8FRU - chains g and 1 of the 43 polymer chains in the assembly; structure by electron microscopy, 2.49 A resolution.

# Chain g
Molecule: 60S ribosomal protein eL34
Organism: Giardia intestinalis assemblage A
Reference sequence: A8BMF7 (A8BMF7_GIAIC); numbering as in UniProt (aligned over 1-120)
Amino-acid sequence (120 residues; row label = number of the first residue in the row):
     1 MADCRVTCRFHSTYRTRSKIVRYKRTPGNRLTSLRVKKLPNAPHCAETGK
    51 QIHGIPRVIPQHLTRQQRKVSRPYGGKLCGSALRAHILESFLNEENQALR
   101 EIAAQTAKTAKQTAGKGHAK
Not modelled in the structure: 98-120
Bound ions: Mg2+: Gly54 (shared with G1305(1) of chain 1)

# Chain 1
Molecule: 28S rRNA
Organism: Giardia intestinalis assemblage A
Sequence (2687 nucleotides; row label = number of the first residue in the row):
     1 CGCGGCCCGAGGCGGCGGGGGCGACGGGCGGAACUUAAGCAUAUCAGUAC
    51 GCCCCGGAGGAGAAACCAACCGGGAUUCCCCGUAGCGGCGAGCGACGCGG
   101 GAGGAGCCCGCCCCGAAGGCGCGCUGUGGGGCGCAGGCGCAGGCCCGCCG
   151 CGAGGGGGCCCGAGGGCCCCGCCCGAGAGGGUGCAAGCCCCGUACGGCGG
   201 CCGCCGGGCCUGCGCGGCGAGUAGCGCUGCUUGAGCGUGCAGCGCGAAGG
   251 GAGGCGCGGCCCUUCCAAGGCUAAAUACGCCCCGGGACCGAUAGCGGACC
   301 AAGUAGCGCGAGCGAACGGUGAAAAGGACGCCCUGCGGCCGCUCAAAAGA
   351 CCUGAACCCGGCCGGCCGCCGGCCCGCCGGCCCCGUCUCGAAACACGGAC
   401 CGAGGAGCCACGCGCCGCGGCGAGCCCGAGGGAGCCCCCGCGGCGGAGCG
   451 AGCGCGAGACGCCCCGGGCCCGCCAUGCCCCUGCGGGCGUGCGCGGGCCG
   501 AGCCGCGGCGCGUGGGCCCGAAAGGCGGUGAUCUAUGCCCGGCGAGGGCG
   551 AGGCCGGGCGAAAGCCUGGUGGAGGCCCGCCGCGGUGCUGACGCGCAGAU
   601 CGCUCGUCGGAGCCGGGCAUGGGGGCGAAAGACUCAUCGAACCGCCUGGU
   651 AGCUGGUUGCCUCCGAAAUGUCUCCCAGGACAGCCGCCGCCCCGCAGUUG
   701 CGGCCCGUAGAGCGCUGGCCGGCGGGAGCGGGGGGCCUGCCCCUCGCCCG
   751 CCCCCCAAACUCCGAAGGGCCGCGCCGCCCCGCCGCUGGCCUGGGCGGGG
   801 CGGGCGAAUGCGGGCGGCGCGUGGGCCCCUCCUGGUAAGCAGGACGGGCG
   851 AGGCGGGACGAUCCGGACGCCGGGCCAGGGUGCGCCGCCGGGGCCCGCGG
   901 AACGGCGUCGGCCGGUCCCGACAGCUGGAAGGUGGCCCCAGAAGUCGGCA
   951 UCCUCCAGGGAGUGUGUAACAACCCACCAGCCGAAUCGGCCGGCCCGGAA
  1001 AAUGGAGCGCGCCGGAGCCCCGGACCCGCGCCCGGCCGCCGCGCGCGGCG
  1051 GGUAGGAGGCCGCAGAGGCCCCGGGGGCGAAGGCGGCGCGCAGGCCCCGC
  1101 CGGACCGGCCUCUGGUGCAGAUCUCGGCAGCAGUAGCCGCUACUCCGCGC
  1151 CCCGGAGGACUGAGGGGGAGACGGGUUCCGCGGCGCCUGCAUCUGGCCGC
  1201 GGGUGACUCGGGCCUAAGCGGCGGGUGAAGACCGGGAAGGGGCGUGCCCG
  1251 CCCGUCGAACGGGGAGCCGGCGGAGACUCCGGCAGGCGCGGCCCCCGCGG
  1301 AGACGCCCGCCCCCCGGCGACGCGCACGGGGACCGCGGCGGGCGGCGCCC
  1351 CGGCCCGCGAACGCCCCGCAGCCCCCGGACGCCUUGCGCGGAGAGGGGGG
  1401 CCCGGGGGCGGACCCCGCGCGUCCCCGGCCGCCCCUGAAAAGCCGGGGGG
  1451 CGCCGGCCGCGCGCCGUACCGACCGCAGCAGGACUCCGGGGUCAGCAGCC
  1501 UCUAGCGCGGGAGCGAACGCGGCUCAGGGAAGUCGGCAAGCCGGCUCCGU
  1551 AACCUCGGGAAAAGGAGUGGCUCUGACGGCGCGCCGGGUCAGAACUGGAA
  1601 CGGACGCGGGGAUCCCGACUGUUUACUAGAAACACAGCGUCGCGAGGGCC
  1651 GCACCCGGCGCUGGCGCGACGUGAUUUCUGCCCAGUGCCACGACCGUCAC
  1701 CGUGAAGCGAUCCGCCGAAGCCCUGGUAAACGGCGGGAGUAACUAUGACU
  1751 CUCUUAAGGUAGCCAAAUGCCUCGUCGGGCAAUUUCCGACGUGCAUGAAU
  1801 GGACCAACGAGGAUCCCACUGUCCCGAGCCGCGCCUCCGCGAGCCUCCAG
  1851 CCUCGGGAACGGGCGAGGGCCGGCCAGCGGGGCAAGAAGACCCUUUUGAG
  1901 CUUGACUCCAGCCCGGGCCUGUGGGGCGGGGCGGCCGGCGCAGCGCACAG
  1951 GGGAGGCCGCGCCCCUGAGACACCCUGACGGCCGCCGCCGCCCCGCUCAC
  2001 CCGGUCGCGCGGGGACCCGCCCGGGCGGGGAGUUCGGCUGGGGCGGCGCG
  2051 CCUGCUACACCGGACCGCAGGCGUCCCACGGCGGGCUCAGCGAGGACGGA
  2101 GACCUCCCGCGGAGCAGAAGGGCACAAGCCCGCCCGACCCGCGCCCCCCG
  2151 UGCCGGCGCGGGCCGCGAAAGCGGGGCCUACCGAUCCUUCGCCGCCCCGG
  2201 CCGCGGGCGCGGAGGUGGCAGAAAAGUUACCACAGGGAUAACUGGCUUGU
  2251 GGCCGCCGAGCGCCCGCAGCGACGCGGCUUUUUGAUCCUUCGAUGUCGGC
  2301 UCUUCCUACCGUCCGCGCGCACCGGCGCGGAAGCGUCGGAUUGUUCACCC
  2351 GUUCAAGGGAUCGUGAGCUGGGUUUAGACCGUCGUGAGACAGGUUAGUUU
  2401 UACCCUACUGGCCCCGGGGCCAGAGCACGGCGGGCCAGUACGAGAGGAAC
  2451 GCCCGCCGCGGGCCGCCAGCCCCGCGGUUGCCCGGCCGGGCAGCGCCGCG
  2501 CCGCCGCGCCCGGGGGCCCUGCGCUGACCGCCUCUAAGCGCGCACCCCGC
  2551 CUCGCGCCCCGCCCGGCCGCGCGCCCCAGCCCCGUGCCCCGUCGCCGAGC
  2601 GGCCCCCGCCCGGGGAGACCACCCGGCGCGGCGCUCCUGUACGGCGCAGA
  2651 GCCCUGCGAUCGCCUGAGGGACGCGCCUGCAGAGCGC
Not modelled in the structure: 136-144, 201-213, 734-741, 925-977, 1581-1584, 1931-1979
Construct notes: insertion (1894)
Bound ions: Na+ site 1: G20, C54; Mg2+ site 1: G39, C40; Mg2+ site 2: C40, G1898; Mg2+ site 3 near G47 (its only coordinating residue here); Mg2+ site 4 near G60 (its only coordinating residue here); Mg2+ site 5 near A153 (its only coordinating residue here); Mg2+ site 6 near U232 (its only coordinating residue here); Mg2+ site 7: G254, C2198, G2199; Mg2+ site 8 near A267 (its only coordinating residue here); Mg2+ site 9 near A274 (its only coordinating residue here); Mg2+ site 10 near C289 (its only coordinating residue here); Mg2+ site 11 near G294 (its only coordinating residue here); 86 more Mg2+ sites not listed; 22 more Na+ sites not listed; 5 more K+ sites not listed
Small-molecule neighbours: spermidine (SPD): A38, G39, C40, G88, C89, G90, U2185, C2186, A2222

# How chain g and chain 1 interact
Pairs across the interface (132):
  Ala2(g) with A1163(1), hydrogen bond to the base; C1502(1), base contact; U1503(1), sugar contact
  Asp3(g) with A1163(1), base contact; U1503(1), base contact
  Arg5(g) with A1163(1), base contact; G1165(1), hydrogen bond to the base; G1167(1), base contact; C1487(1), sugar contact; G1488(1), base contact; U1503(1), base contact
  Val6(g) with G1168(1), hydrogen bond to the base; C1487(1), hydrogen bond to the sugar
  Thr7(g) with G1168(1), base contact; A1169(1), sugar contact
  Arg9(g) with C1267(1), salt bridge to the phosphate; C1277(1), hydrogen bond to the base
  His11(g) with G1170(1), hydrogen bond to the sugar; G1210(1), sugar contact; A1259(1), hydrogen bond to the sugar; C1260(1), phosphate contact
  Ser12(g) with G1170(1), sugar contact; A1171(1), sugar contact; C1260(1), hydrogen bond to the phosphate
  Thr13(g) with G1170(1), base contact; U1485(1), hydrogen bond to the base; C1486(1), sugar contact
  Tyr14(g) with G1170(1), base contact; C1260(1), stacking on the base; C1484(1), hydrogen bond to the base; U1485(1), sugar contact
  Arg15(g) with G542(1), sugar contact; C1424(1), hydrogen bond to the phosphate; C1425(1), salt bridge to the phosphate; C1486(1), phosphate contact; C1487(1), salt bridge to the phosphate
  Thr16(g) with G541(1), sugar contact; G542(1), phosphate contact; G1261(1), hydrogen bond to the phosphate
  Arg17(g) with G1261(1), phosphate contact; G1262(1), salt bridge to the phosphate; A1320(1), salt bridge to the phosphate; C1321(1), hydrogen bond to the base
  Ser18(g) with G1261(1), hydrogen bond to the phosphate; G1262(1), hydrogen bond to the phosphate
  Lys19(g) with G1261(1), salt bridge to the phosphate
  Arg22(g) with A1361(1), salt bridge to the phosphate
  Tyr23(g) with G1331(1), sugar contact; A1332(1), sugar contact; C1487(1), sugar contact
  Lys24(g) with G1331(1), hydrogen bond to the phosphate; A1332(1), salt bridge to the phosphate; A1360(1), sugar contact
  Arg25(g) with C1333(1), salt bridge to the phosphate; G1359(1), sugar contact; A1360(1), sugar contact
  Thr26(g) with G1269(1), hydrogen bond to the phosphate; C1358(1), hydrogen bond to the sugar; G1359(1), sugar contact
  Pro27(g) with C1268(1), phosphate contact; C1358(1), base contact; G1359(1), sugar contact
  Gly28(g) with G1269(1), hydrogen bond to the phosphate
  Asn29(g) with G1357(1), hydrogen bond to the phosphate; C1358(1), hydrogen bond to the sugar
  Arg30(g) with C1268(1), salt bridge to the phosphate; G1269(1), salt bridge to the phosphate
  Leu31(g) with A1332(1), phosphate contact
  Thr32(g) with C1268(1), hydrogen bond to the phosphate
  Lys37(g) with A1265(1), salt bridge to the phosphate; G1266(1), salt bridge to the phosphate; G1404(1), base contact
  Lys38(g) with G1262(1), salt bridge to the phosphate; G1263(1), salt bridge to the phosphate; A1320(1), salt bridge to the phosphate
  Leu39(g) with G1404(1), base contact
  Pro40(g) with G1319(1), phosphate contact
  Asn41(g) with C1318(1), sugar contact; G1319(1), hydrogen bond to the phosphate; C1321(1), hydrogen bond to the phosphate
  Ala42(g) with C1318(1), sugar contact
  Pro43(g) with G1317(1), sugar contact
  His44(g) with G1317(1), sugar contact; C1318(1), phosphate contact
  Ala46(g) with G1316(1), sugar contact
  Lys50(g) with C1372(1), hydrogen bond to the phosphate; C1373(1), salt bridge to the phosphate
  Gln51(g) with C1402(1), sugar contact
  His53(g) with C1304(1), salt bridge to the phosphate; C1372(1), hydrogen bond to the sugar; C1373(1), sugar contact; G1400(1), base contact; C1401(1), sugar contact
  Gly54(g) with G1305(1), phosphate contact; C1401(1), hydrogen bond to the sugar; C1402(1), phosphate contact
  Ile55(g) with C1402(1), sugar contact
  Arg57(g) with C1402(1), sugar contact; C1403(1), hydrogen bond to the phosphate
  Pro60(g) with C1444(1), sugar contact
  Gln61(g) with G1264(1), sugar contact; G1286(1), phosphate contact; C1287(1), hydrogen bond to the phosphate; C1443(1), sugar contact
  His62(g) with G1264(1), hydrogen bond to the sugar; A1265(1), phosphate contact
  Arg65(g) with C1308(1), hydrogen bond to the base; G1309(1), sugar contact; C1310(1), salt bridge to the phosphate; G1445(1), phosphate contact; G1455(1), salt bridge to the phosphate
  Gln66(g) with G1297(1), base contact; C1306(1), hydrogen bond to the base; C1307(1), sugar contact; C1308(1), sugar contact
  Arg68(g) with C1444(1), hydrogen bond to the phosphate; G1445(1), salt bridge to the phosphate
  Lys69(g) with G1445(1), salt bridge to the phosphate; G1446(1), salt bridge to the phosphate
  Ser71(g) with C1304(1), hydrogen bond to the base; G1305(1), hydrogen bond to the base; C1306(1), base contact
  Arg72(g) with A1303(1), salt bridge to the phosphate; C1304(1), salt bridge to the phosphate
  Pro73(g) with G1446(1), phosphate contact; G1447(1), phosphate contact
  Tyr74(g) with G1446(1), sugar contact; G1447(1), sugar contact
  Gly75(g) with G1445(1), sugar contact; G1446(1), sugar contact
  Lys77(g) with C1315(1), sugar contact; G1316(1), sugar contact
Also at the interface, not in a pair above, chain g (64 interface residues in all): Met1, Cys4, Ile20, Leu34, Val36, Pro56, Ile59, Thr64, Gly76, Ser81
Also at the interface, not in a pair above, chain 1 (78 interface residues in all): C1209, C1298, G1299, C1334, C1356, C1374, G1405, C1454

# In short
64 residues of chain g and 78 residues of chain 1 are in contact; the contacts include 35 hydrogen bonds, 25
salt bridges and 1 aromatic stacking contact. Among the polar pairs are Ala2(g)-A1163(1), Arg5(g)-G1165(1) and
Val6(g)-G1168(1). Ligands of chain 1: spermidine.
Chain g is 60S ribosomal protein eL34 and chain 1 is 28S rRNA, both from Giardia intestinalis assemblage A;
the structure, 60S subunit of the Giardia lamblia 80S ribosome, was determined by electron microscopy.
